Entry 1SDK (X-ray diffraction, 1.80 A resolution); this record covers chains A and D of the 4 polymer chains in the assembly.

Chain A:
Name: Hemoglobin A
Organism: Homo sapiens
Reference sequence: P69905 (HBA_HUMAN); numbering as in UniProt (aligned over 1-141)
Amino-acid sequence (141 residues; each row starts with the number of its first residue):
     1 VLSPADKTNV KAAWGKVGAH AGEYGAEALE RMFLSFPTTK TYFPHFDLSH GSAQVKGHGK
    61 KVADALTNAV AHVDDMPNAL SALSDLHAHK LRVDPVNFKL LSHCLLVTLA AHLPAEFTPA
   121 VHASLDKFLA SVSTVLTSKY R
Swiss-Prot annotation at these positions:
  - site: K61 (Not glycated)

Chain D:
Name: Hemoglobin A
Organism: Homo sapiens
Reference sequence: P68871 (HBB_HUMAN); residues 1-146 here = UniProt positions 1-146
Amino-acid sequence (146 residues; each row starts with the number of its first residue):
     1 VHLTPEEKSA VTALWGKVNV DEVGGEALGR LLVVYPWTQR FFESFGDLST PDAVMGNPKV
    61 KAHGKKVLGA FSDGLAHLDN LKGTFATLSE LHCDKLHVDP ENFRLLGNVL VCVLAHHFGK
   121 EFTPPVQAAY QKVVAGVANA LAHKYH
Glycans and other covalent adducts: 1,3,5-benzenetricarboxylic acid (TMM) linked to V1, K82

How chain A and chain D interact:
Contacting residue pairs (15; chain A residue first):
  T38(A) with H97(D)
  T41(A) with R40(D), hydrogen bond; H97(D)
  Y42(A) with R40(D)
  L91(A) with R40(D)
  R92(A) with W37(D); Q39(D); R40(D); E43(D), salt bridge
  D94(A) with W37(D); D99(D); N102(D)
  P95(A) with W37(D)
  V96(A) with D99(D)
  Y140(A) with W37(D)
Other interface residues (no listed pair), chain A (12 interface residues in all): V93, N97, L100
Other interface residues (no listed pair), chain D (10 interface residues in all): P36, V98, Y145

Overview:
The interface between chain A and chain D involves 12 residues on one side and 10 on the other; the contacts
include 1 hydrogen bond and 1 salt bridge. Among the polar pairs are R92(A)-E43(D) and T41(A)-R40(D).
Here chain A is Hemoglobin A and chain D is Hemoglobin A, both from Homo sapiens. Entry 1SDK (Cross-linked,
carbonmonoxy hemoglobin A) was determined by X-ray diffraction, deposited together with 1SDL.
